Entry 5IXT (X-ray diffraction, 1.94 A resolution); this record covers chains A and B.

[Chain A]
Name: Receptor-like protein kinase 5
Source organism: Arabidopsis thaliana
Notes: EC 2.7.10.1, 2.7.11.1; fragment: ectodomain, residues 20-620
UniProtKB: P47735 (RLK5_ARATH); residues 20-620 here = UniProt positions 20-620
Chain sequence (616 residues; numbered 15 to 630; the number before each row is that of its first residue):
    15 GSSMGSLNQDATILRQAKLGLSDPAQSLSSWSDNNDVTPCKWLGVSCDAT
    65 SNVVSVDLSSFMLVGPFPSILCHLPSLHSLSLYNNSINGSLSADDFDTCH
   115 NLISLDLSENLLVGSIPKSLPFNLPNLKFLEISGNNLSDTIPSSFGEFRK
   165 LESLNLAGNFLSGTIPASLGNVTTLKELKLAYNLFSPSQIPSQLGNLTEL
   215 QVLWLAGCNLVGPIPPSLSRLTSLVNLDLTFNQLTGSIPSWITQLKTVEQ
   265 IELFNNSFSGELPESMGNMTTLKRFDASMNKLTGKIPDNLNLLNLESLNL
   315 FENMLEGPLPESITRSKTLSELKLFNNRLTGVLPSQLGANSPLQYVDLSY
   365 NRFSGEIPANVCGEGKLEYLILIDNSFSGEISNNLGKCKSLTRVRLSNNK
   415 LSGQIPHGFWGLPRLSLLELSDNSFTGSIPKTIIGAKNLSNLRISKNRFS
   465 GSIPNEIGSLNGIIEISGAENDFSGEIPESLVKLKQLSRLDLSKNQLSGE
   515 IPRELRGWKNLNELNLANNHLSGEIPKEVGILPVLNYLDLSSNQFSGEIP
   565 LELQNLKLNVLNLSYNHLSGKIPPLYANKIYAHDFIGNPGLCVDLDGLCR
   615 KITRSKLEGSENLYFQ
Not modelled in the structure: 15-17, 47-49, 616-630
Differences from the reference sequence: expression tag (15-19, 621-630)
Disulfides: Cys54-Cys61, Cys86-Cys113, Cys376-Cys402, Cys606-Cys613
Covalent attachments: N-acetylglucosamine (NAG) linked to Asn98, Asn102, Asn150, Asn185, Asn269, Asn282, Asn576
Metal / ion sites: Mg2+ site 1 near Ser326 (its only coordinating residue here); Mg2+ site 2 near Ser459 (its only coordinating residue here)
Swiss-Prot annotation at these positions:
  - glycosylation (N-linked (GlcNAc...) asparagine): Asn98, Asn102, Asn150, Asn185, Asn210, Asn269, Asn282, Asn452, Asn576

[Chain B]
Name: Protein IDA
UniProtKB: Q8LAD7 (IDA_ARATH); residues 53-69 here = UniProt positions 53-69
Chain sequence (17 residues; row label = number of the first residue in the row):
    53 YPKGVPIPPSAPSKRHN
Not modelled in the structure: 53-57
Differences from the reference sequence: conflict Tyr53 (Leu in Q8LAD7)
Modified / non-standard residues: Pro64 (4-hydroxyproline; HYP)
Swiss-Prot annotation at these positions:
  - region: Gly56 to Asn69 (RLK5-binding)
From the paper describing this entry:
  - mutagenesis - N69DEL: abolished binding to HAESA
  - mutagenesis - K66A/R67A: decreased binding to the receptor
  - mutagenesis - K66A/R67A (10 fold): decreased binding to HAESA/SERK1 protein solution
  - mutagenesis - K66A/R67A: decreased growth

[How chain A and chain B interact]
Residue-residue contacts - 43 pairs, chain A then chain B:
  Glu123(A) - Ile59(B)
  Ser147(A) - Ile59(B)
  Gly148(A) - Ile59(B)
  Ala171(A) - Ile59(B)
  Gly172(A) - Ile59(B)
  Tyr196(A) - Ile59(B)  hydrophobic
  Tyr196(A) - Pro60(B)
  Trp218(A) - Ile59(B)  hydrophobic
  Trp218(A) - Pro60(B)
  Trp218(A) - Ser62(B)
  Asn240(A) - Ser62(B)  hydrogen bond
  Asp242(A) - Ser62(B)  hydrogen bond
  Asp242(A) - Ala63(B)
  Gln264(A) - Ser62(B)  hydrogen bond
  Glu266(A) - Ala63(B)
  Glu266(A) - Pro64(B)  hydrogen bond (side chain-backbone)
  Phe268(A) - Ala63(B)
  Phe268(A) - Ser65(B)
  Arg288(A) - Pro64(B)
  Asp290(A) - Pro64(B)
  Asp290(A) - Ser65(B)  hydrogen bond (side chain-backbone)
  Met293(A) - Arg67(B)  hydrogen bond
  Ser311(A) - Pro64(B)
  Asn313(A) - Pro64(B)
  Asn313(A) - Ser65(B)  hydrogen bond (side chain-backbone)
  Phe315(A) - Ser65(B)
  Phe315(A) - Arg67(B)
  Glu316(A) - Arg67(B)  salt bridge
  Glu335(A) - Pro64(B)
  Lys337(A) - Ser65(B)  hydrogen bond (side chain-backbone)
  Lys337(A) - Lys66(B)
  Lys337(A) - Arg67(B)  hydrogen bond (side chain-backbone)
  Phe339(A) - Arg67(B)
  Phe339(A) - His68(B)
  Phe339(A) - Asn69(B)
  Asp361(A) - His68(B)
  Asp361(A) - Asn69(B)  hydrogen bond (side chain-backbone)
  Tyr364(A) - Asn69(B)
  Tyr383(A) - His68(B)
  Ile385(A) - Asn69(B)
  Arg407(A) - His68(B)
  Arg407(A) - Asn69(B)  hydrogen bond (side chain-backbone)
  Arg409(A) - Asn69(B)  hydrogen bond (side chain-backbone)
Also at the interface, not in a pair above, chain A (30 interface residues in all): Phe289, Ser363
Also at the interface, not in a pair above, chain B (11 interface residues in all): Pro61

[Summary]
30 residues of chain A and 11 residues of chain B are in contact, with 12 hydrogen bonds and 1 salt bridge.
Polar contacts include Glu316(A)-Arg67(B), Asn240(A)-Ser62(B) and Asp242(A)-Ser62(B). From the paper: N69DEL
of chain B abolishes binding to HAESA; K66A/R67A of chain B reduce binding to the receptor.
Here chain A is Receptor-like protein kinase 5 (Arabidopsis thaliana) and chain B is Protein IDA. Entry 5IXT
(The crystal structure of the Arabidopsis receptor kinase HAESA LRR ectdomain in complex with a N-terminal
...) was determined by X-ray diffraction (same publication as 5IXO, 5IXQ, 5IYV and 5IYX).
